PDB entry 8ZKK | electron microscopy, 3.60 A resolution | chains O and z of the 9 polymer chains in the assembly

Chain O:
Name: nozzle gp16
Source organism: Vibrio cholerae
Sequence (521 residues; row label = number of the first residue in the row):
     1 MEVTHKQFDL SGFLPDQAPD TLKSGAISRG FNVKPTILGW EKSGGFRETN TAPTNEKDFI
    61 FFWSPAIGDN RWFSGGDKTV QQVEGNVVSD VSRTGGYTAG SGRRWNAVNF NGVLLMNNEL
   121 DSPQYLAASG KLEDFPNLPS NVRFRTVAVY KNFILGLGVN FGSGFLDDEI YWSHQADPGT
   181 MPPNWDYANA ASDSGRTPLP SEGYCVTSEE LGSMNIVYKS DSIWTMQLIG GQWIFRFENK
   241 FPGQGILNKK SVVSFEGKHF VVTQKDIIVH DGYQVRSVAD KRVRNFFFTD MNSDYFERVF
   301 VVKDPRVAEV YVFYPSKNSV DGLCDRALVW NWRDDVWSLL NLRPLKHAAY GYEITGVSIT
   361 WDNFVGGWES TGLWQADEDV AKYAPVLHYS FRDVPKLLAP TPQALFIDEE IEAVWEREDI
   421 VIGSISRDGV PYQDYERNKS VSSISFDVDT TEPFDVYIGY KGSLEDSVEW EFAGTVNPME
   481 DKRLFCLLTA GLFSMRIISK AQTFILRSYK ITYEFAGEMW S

Chain z:
Name: gp13
Source organism: Vibrio cholerae
Sequence (93 residues; numbered 1 to 93; the number before each row is that of its first residue):
     1 MALETWDANS TPATLNTAWP EATDPLNKGD DHIRLLKTVV VNFWNKVFDG SKLKTAVVPA
    61 AVNSATAGSG FGGFRYQVVN NSDGTKTLRL FTS
Not modelled in the structure: 50-93

How chain O and chain z interact:
Pairs across the interface (14):
  Trp-361(O) with Leu-26(z); Asn-27(z); Asp-30(z)
  Phe-364(O) with Leu-26(z), hydrophobic; Asn-27(z)
  Gly-366(O) with Leu-26(z), hydrogen bond (backbone-backbone)
  Gly-367(O) with Asp-24(z)
  Trp-368(O) with Glu-21(z); Ala-22(z); Asp-24(z); Pro-25(z); Leu-26(z), hydrophobic; Gly-29(z)
  Glu-369(O) with Ala-22(z)
Also at the interface, not in a pair above, chain O (7 interface residues in all): Asp-362

Summary:
Chain O and chain z form an interface of 7 and 8 residues respectively, with 1 hydrogen bond. The
hydrogen-bonded pair Gly-366(O)/Leu-26(z) is a backbone contact.
Chain O is nozzle gp16 and chain z is gp13, both from Vibrio cholerae; the structure, Portal-tail of Vibrio
cholerae typing phage mature VP1, was determined by electron microscopy (same publication as 8ZKM and 9IN6).
